2Y8L - chains B and E of the 3 polymer chains in the assembly; structure by X-ray diffraction, 2.50 A resolution.

[Chain B]
Name: 5'-amp-activated protein kinase subunit beta-2
Organism: Homo sapiens
Reference sequence: O43741 (AAKB2_HUMAN); numbering as in UniProt (aligned over 187-272)
Amino-acid sequence (87 residues; each row starts with the number of its first residue):
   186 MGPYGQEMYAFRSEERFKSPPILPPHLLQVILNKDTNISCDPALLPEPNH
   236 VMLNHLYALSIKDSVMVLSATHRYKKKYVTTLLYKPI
Unresolved in the structure: 186-189, 219-232
Construct notes: cloning artifact (186)

[Chain E]
Name: 5'-amp-activated protein kinase subunit gamma-1
Organism: Rattus norvegicus
Reference sequence: P80385 (AAKG1_RAT); residue numbers follow UniProt; this construct covers 1-330
Amino-acid sequence (330 residues; numbered 1 to 330; the number before each row is that of its first residue):
     1 MESVAAESAPAPENEHSQETPESNSSVYTTFMKSHRCYDLIPTSSKLVVF
    51 DTSLQVKKAFFALVTNGVRAAPLWDSKKQSFVGMLTITDFINILHRYYKS
   101 ALVQIYELEEHKIETWREVYLQDSFKPLVCISPNASLFDAVSSLIRNKIH
   151 RLPVIDPESGNTLYILTHKRILKFLKLFITEFPKPEFMSKSLEELQIGTY
   201 ANIAMVRTTTPVYVALGIFVQHRVSALPVVDEKGRVVDIYSKFDVINLAA
   251 EKTYNNLDVSVTKALQHRSHYFEGVLKCYLHETLEAIINRLVEAEVHRLV
   301 VVDEHDVVKGIVSLSDILQALVLTGGEKKP
Unresolved in the structure: 1-22, 328-330
Small-molecule neighbours:
  - ADP (adenosine-5'-diphosphate), molecule 1: Arg-69, Met-84, Thr-86, Ile-87, Thr-88, Asp-89, Pro-127, Leu-128, Val-129, Ile-149, His-150, Arg-151, Leu-152, Pro-153
  - ADP, molecule 2: Arg-69, Arg-151, Lys-169, Ile-239, Ser-241, Phe-243, Asp-244, Arg-268, Phe-272, Gly-274, Val-275, Leu-276, Glu-295, Val-296, His-297, Arg-298, Leu-299, Val-300
  - adenosine monophosphate (AMP): His-150, Gly-198, Thr-199, Asn-202, Ile-203, Ala-204, Val-224, Ser-225, Ala-226, Leu-227, Pro-228, His-297, Arg-298, Ile-311, Ser-313, Ser-315, Asp-316
Swiss-Prot annotation at these positions:
  - motif: Leu-137 to Glu-158 (AMPK pseudosubstrate)
  - binding site (ADP): Arg-69, Met-84 to Asp-89, Val-129, His-150, Arg-151, Lys-169, Ser-241 to Asp-244, Arg-268, Leu-276, His-297, Arg-298
  - binding site (AMP): Arg-69, Met-84 to Asp-89, Val-129, His-150, Arg-151, Lys-169, Thr-199, Ala-204, Ser-225, Ala-226, Ser-241 to Asp-244, Arg-268, Leu-276, His-297, Arg-298, Ser-313 to Asp-316
  - binding site (ATP): Arg-69, Met-84 to Asp-89, Val-129, His-150, Arg-151, Lys-169, Ser-241 to Asp-244, Arg-268, Leu-276, His-297, Arg-298
  - modified residue: Ser-260 (Phosphoserine), Thr-262 (Phosphothreonine), Ser-269 (Phosphoserine)

[How chain B and chain E interact]
Residue-residue contacts (38):
  Asp-248(B) / Lys-58(E)  hydrogen bond (backbone-side chain)
  Tyr-259(B) / Tyr-38(E)  hydrophobic
  Tyr-259(B) / Pro-133(E)
  Tyr-259(B) / Asp-156(E)
  Tyr-259(B) / Leu-163(E)  hydrophobic
  Lys-260(B) / Tyr-38(E)
  Lys-260(B) / Asn-134(E)
  Lys-261(B) / Tyr-38(E)  hydrogen bond (backbone-side chain)
  Lys-261(B) / Thr-43(E)
  Lys-262(B) / Tyr-38(E)  hydrogen bond (side chain-backbone)
  Lys-262(B) / Ile-41(E)  hydrogen bond (side chain-backbone)
  Lys-262(B) / Pro-42(E)
  Lys-262(B) / Thr-43(E)
  Tyr-263(B) / Thr-43(E)  hydrogen bond (backbone-backbone)
  Tyr-263(B) / Ser-44(E)
  Tyr-263(B) / Ser-45(E)  hydrogen bond (backbone-backbone)
  Val-264(B) / Ser-45(E)
  Val-264(B) / Leu-47(E)  hydrophobic
  Val-264(B) / Leu-163(E)
  Thr-265(B) / Ser-45(E)  hydrogen bond (backbone-backbone)
  Thr-265(B) / Lys-46(E)
  Thr-265(B) / Leu-47(E)  hydrogen bond (backbone-backbone)
  Thr-266(B) / Leu-47(E)
  Thr-266(B) / Val-49(E)
  Leu-267(B) / Leu-47(E)  hydrogen bond (backbone-backbone)
  Leu-267(B) / Val-48(E)
  Leu-267(B) / Val-49(E)  hydrogen bond (backbone-backbone)
  Leu-267(B) / Asn-66(E)
  Leu-268(B) / Val-49(E)
  Leu-268(B) / Asp-51(E)
  Tyr-269(B) / Val-49(E)  hydrogen bond (backbone-backbone)
  Tyr-269(B) / Phe-50(E)  hydrophobic
  Tyr-269(B) / Asp-51(E)  hydrogen bond (backbone-backbone)
  Tyr-269(B) / Leu-54(E)  hydrophobic
  Tyr-269(B) / Ala-62(E)  hydrophobic
  Tyr-269(B) / Asn-66(E)  hydrogen bond
  Pro-271(B) / Ser-53(E)
  Pro-271(B) / Leu-54(E)  hydrophobic
Interface residues without a listed pair, chain B (16 interface residues in all): Pro-233, Val-250, Lys-270
Interface residues without a listed pair, chain E (23 interface residues in all): Asp-39, Thr-162

[Overview]
16 residues of chain B face 23 of chain E across their interface, with 13 hydrogen bonds. Among the polar
pairs are Asp-248(B)/Lys-58(E), Lys-261(B)/Tyr-38(E) and Lys-262(B)/Tyr-38(E). Ligands of chain E: ADP and
adenosine monophosphate.
Chain B is 5'-amp-activated protein kinase subunit beta-2 (Homo sapiens) and chain E is 5'-amp-activated
protein kinase subunit gamma-1 (Rattus norvegicus); the structure, Structure of the regulatory fragment of
mammalian aMPK in complex with two ADP, was determined by X-ray diffraction (same publication as 4CFH and
2Y8Q).
